7NP7 - chains C4 and D9 of the 27 polymer chains in the assembly; structure by electron microscopy, 4.03 A resolution (low resolution: residue-level contacts below are approximate; hydrogen-bond / salt-bridge calls are withheld).

Chain C4:
Protein: ESX-5 secretion system protein EccC5
Organism: Mycobacterium tuberculosis (strain ATCC 25618 / H37Rv)
Reference sequence: P9WNA5 (ECCC5_MYCTU); residues 1-1391 here = UniProt positions 1-1391
Sequence (1391 residues; numbered 1 to 1391; the number before each row is that of its first residue):
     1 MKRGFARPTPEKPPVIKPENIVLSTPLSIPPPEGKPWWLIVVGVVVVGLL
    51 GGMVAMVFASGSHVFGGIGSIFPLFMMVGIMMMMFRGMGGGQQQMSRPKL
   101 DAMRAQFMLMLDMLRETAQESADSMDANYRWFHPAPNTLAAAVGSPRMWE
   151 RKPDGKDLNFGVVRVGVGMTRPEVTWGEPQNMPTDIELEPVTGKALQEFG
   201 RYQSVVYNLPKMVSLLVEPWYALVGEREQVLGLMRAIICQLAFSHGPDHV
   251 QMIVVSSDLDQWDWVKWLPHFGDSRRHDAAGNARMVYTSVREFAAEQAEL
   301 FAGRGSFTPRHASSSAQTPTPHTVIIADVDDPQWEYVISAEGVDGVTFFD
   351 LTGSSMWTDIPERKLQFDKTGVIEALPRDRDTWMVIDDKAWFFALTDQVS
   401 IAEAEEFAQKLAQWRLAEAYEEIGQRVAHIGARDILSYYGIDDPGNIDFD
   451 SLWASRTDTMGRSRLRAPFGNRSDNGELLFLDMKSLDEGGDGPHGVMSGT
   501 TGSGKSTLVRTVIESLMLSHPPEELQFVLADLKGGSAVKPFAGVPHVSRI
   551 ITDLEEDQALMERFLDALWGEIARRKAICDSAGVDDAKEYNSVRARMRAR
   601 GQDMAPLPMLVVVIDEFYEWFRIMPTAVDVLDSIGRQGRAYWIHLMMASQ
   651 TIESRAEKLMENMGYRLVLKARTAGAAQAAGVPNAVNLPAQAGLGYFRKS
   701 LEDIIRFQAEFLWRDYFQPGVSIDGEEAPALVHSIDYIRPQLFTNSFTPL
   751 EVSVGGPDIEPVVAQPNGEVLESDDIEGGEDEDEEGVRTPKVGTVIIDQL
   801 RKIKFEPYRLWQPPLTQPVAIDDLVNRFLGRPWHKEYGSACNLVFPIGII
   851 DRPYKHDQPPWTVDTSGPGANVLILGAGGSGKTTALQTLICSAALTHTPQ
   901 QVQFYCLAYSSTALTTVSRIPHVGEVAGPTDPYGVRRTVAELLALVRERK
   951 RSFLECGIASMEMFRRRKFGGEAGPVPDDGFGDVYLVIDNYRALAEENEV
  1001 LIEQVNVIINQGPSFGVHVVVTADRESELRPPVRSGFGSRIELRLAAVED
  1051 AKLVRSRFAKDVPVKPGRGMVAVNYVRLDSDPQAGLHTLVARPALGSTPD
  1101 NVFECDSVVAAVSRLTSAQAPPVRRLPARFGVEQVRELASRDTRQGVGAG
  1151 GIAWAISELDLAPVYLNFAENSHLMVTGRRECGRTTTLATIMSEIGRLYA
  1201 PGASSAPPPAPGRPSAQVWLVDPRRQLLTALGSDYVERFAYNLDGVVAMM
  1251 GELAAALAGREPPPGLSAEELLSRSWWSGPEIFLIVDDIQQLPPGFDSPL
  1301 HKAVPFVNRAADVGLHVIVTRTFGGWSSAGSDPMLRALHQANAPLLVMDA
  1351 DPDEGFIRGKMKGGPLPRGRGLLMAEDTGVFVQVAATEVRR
Not modelled in the structure: 275-284, 417-1391
UniProt features mapped onto this chain:
  - binding site (ATP): Gly499 to Ser506, Gly876 to Thr883, Gly1178 to Thr1185

Chain D9:
Protein: ESX-5 secretion system protein EccD5
Organism: Mycobacterium tuberculosis (strain ATCC 25618 / H37Rv)
Reference sequence: P9WNP9 (ECCD5_MYCTU); residues 1-503 here = UniProt positions 1-503
Sequence (503 residues; numbered 1 to 503; the number before each row is that of its first residue):
     1 MTAVADAPQADIEGVASPQAVVVGVMAGEGVQIGVLLDANAPVSVMTDPL
    51 LKVVNSRLRELGEAPLEATGRGRWALCLVDGAPLRATQSLTEQDVYDGDR
   101 LWIRFIADTERRSQVIEHISTAVASDLSKRFARIDPIVAVQVGASMVATG
   151 VVLATGVLGWWRWHHNTWLTTIYTAVIGVLVLAVAMLLLMRAKTDADRRV
   201 ADIMLMSAIMPVTVAAAAAPPGPVGSPQAVLGFGVLTVAAALALRFTGRR
   251 LGIYTTIVIIGALTMLAALARMVAATSAVTLLSSLLLICVVAYHAAPALS
   301 RRLAGIRLPVFPSATSRWVFEARPDLPTTVVVSGGSAPVLEGPSSVRDVL
   351 LQAERARSFLSGLLTGLGVMVVVCMTSLCDPHTGQRWLPLILAGFTSGFL
   401 LLRGRSYVDRWQSITLAGTAVIIAAAVCVRYALELSSPLAVSIVAAILVL
   451 LPAAGMAAAAHVPHTIYSPLFRKFVEWIEYLCLMPIFPLALWLMNVYAAI
   501 RYR
Not modelled in the structure: 1-18

How chain C4 and chain D9 interact:
Contacting residue pairs - 40 pairs, chain C4 then chain D9:
  Met1(C4) with Ala20(D9); Val21(D9); Leu90(D9); Thr91(D9); Val95(D9); Tyr96(D9); Asp97(D9)
  Lys2(C4) with Asp97(D9)
  Arg3(C4) with Tyr96(D9)
  Leu23(C4) with Phe320(D9)
  Ile68(C4) with Arg503(D9)
  Val167(C4) with Leu340(D9)
  Met169(C4) with Asp325(D9); Pro327(D9)
  Trp176(C4) with Phe320(D9)
  Met182(C4) with Trp318(D9)
  Gln197(C4) with Ser313(D9); Trp318(D9)
  Gly200(C4) with Phe320(D9)
  Arg201(C4) with Asp325(D9)
  Tyr202(C4) with Asp325(D9); Ser345(D9)
  Val205(C4) with Pro324(D9)
  Tyr207(C4) with Pro324(D9); Asp325(D9); Pro343(D9)
  Asn208(C4) with Leu340(D9)
  Trp267(C4) with Val22(D9); Gly98(D9)
  Trp391(C4) with Arg323(D9); Leu326(D9)
  Phe392(C4) with Leu326(D9)
  Leu395(C4) with Pro338(D9); Val339(D9); Leu340(D9)
  Glu406(C4) with Arg100(D9)
  Gln409(C4) with Gly98(D9); Arg100(D9)
  Ala412(C4) with Asp97(D9)
  Gln413(C4) with Asp97(D9)
Interface residues without a listed pair, chain C4 (30 interface residues in all): Gly168, Glu178, Pro183, Asp185, Lys194, Ser204
Interface residues without a listed pair, chain D9 (31 interface residues in all): Val23, Gly24, Ala39, Phe311, Arg317, Thr329, Val346

Overview:
30 residues of chain C4 and 31 residues of chain D9 are in contact. UniProt lists 24 ATP-binding residues on
chain C4.
Here chain C4 is ESX-5 secretion system protein EccC5 and chain D9 is ESX-5 secretion system protein EccD5,
both from Mycobacterium tuberculosis (strain ATCC 25618 / H37Rv). Entry 7NP7 (Structure of an intact ESX-5
inner membrane complex, Composite C1 model) was determined by electron microscopy, deposited together with
7NPR, 7NPU, 7NPV, 7NPS and 7NPT.
